7P3N - chains B and E of the 22 polymer chains in the assembly; structure by electron microscopy, 4.60 A resolution (low resolution: residue-level contacts below are approximate; hydrogen-bond / salt-bridge calls are withheld).

# Chain B
Protein: ATP synthase subunit alpha
From: Acinetobacter baumannii ATCC 17978
Notes: EC 7.1.2.2
UniProtKB: A3M142 (ATPA_ACIBT); numbering as in UniProt (aligned over 1-514)
Amino-acid sequence (514 residues; row label = number of the first residue in the row):
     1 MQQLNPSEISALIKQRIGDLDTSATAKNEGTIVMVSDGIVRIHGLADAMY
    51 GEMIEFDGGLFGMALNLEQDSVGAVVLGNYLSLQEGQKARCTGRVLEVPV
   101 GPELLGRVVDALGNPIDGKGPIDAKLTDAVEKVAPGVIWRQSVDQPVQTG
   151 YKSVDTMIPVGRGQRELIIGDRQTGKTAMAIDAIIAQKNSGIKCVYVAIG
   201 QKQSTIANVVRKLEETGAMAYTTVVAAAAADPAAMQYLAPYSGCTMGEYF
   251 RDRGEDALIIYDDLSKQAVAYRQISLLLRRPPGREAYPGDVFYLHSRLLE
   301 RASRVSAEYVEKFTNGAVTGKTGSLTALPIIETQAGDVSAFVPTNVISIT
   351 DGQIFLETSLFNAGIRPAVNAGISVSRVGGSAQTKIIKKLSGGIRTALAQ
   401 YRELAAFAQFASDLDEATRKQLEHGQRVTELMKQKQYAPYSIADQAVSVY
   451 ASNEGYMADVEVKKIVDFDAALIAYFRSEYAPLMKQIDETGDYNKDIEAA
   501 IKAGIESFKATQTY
Ion coordination: Mg2+: Thr177 (together with ATP)
Ligand contacts: ATP (adenosine-5'-triphosphate): Arg172, Gln173, Thr174, Gly175, Lys176, Thr177, Ala178, Gln201, Arg366, Pro367, Gln434, Lys435, Gln436, Tyr437
UniProt features mapped onto this chain:
  - binding site (ATP): Gly170 to Thr177
  - site: Ser374 (Required for activity)

# Chain E
Protein: ATP synthase subunit beta
From: Acinetobacter baumannii ATCC 17978
Notes: EC 7.1.2.2
UniProtKB: A3M144 (ATPB_ACIBT); residues 1-464 here = UniProt positions 1-464
Amino-acid sequence (464 residues; row label = number of the first residue in the row):
     1 MSSGRIIQIIGAVIDVEFERTSVPKIYDALQVDGTETTLEVQQQLGDGVV
    51 RTIAMGSTEGLKRGLTVTSTNAPISVPVGTATLGRIMDVLGRPIDEAGPV
   101 ATEERLPIHRQAPSYAEQAASTDLLETGIKVIDLLCPFAKGGKVGLFGGA
   151 GVGKTVNMMELINNIAKAHSGLSVFAGVGERTREGNDFYHEMKDSNVLDK
   201 VAMVYGQMNEPPGNRLRVALTGLTMAEYFRDEKDENGKGRDVLLFVDNIY
   251 RYTLAGTEVSALLGRMPSAVGYQPTLAEEMGVLQERITSTKSGSITSIQA
   301 VYVPADDLTDPSPATTFAHLDATVVLSRDIASSGIYPAIDPLDSTSRQLD
   351 PLVVGQEHYEIARAVQNVLQRYKELKDIIAILGMDELAEEDKLVVYRARK
   401 IQRFFSQPFHVAEVFTGAPGKLVPLKETIRGFKGLLAGEYDHIPEQAFYM
   451 VGGIDEVIAKAEKL
Not modelled in the structure: 1
Ligand contacts: ADP (adenosine-5'-diphosphate): Gly149, Ala150, Gly151, Val152, Gly153, Lys154, Thr155, Val156, Arg181, Tyr336, Phe409, Ala412, Phe415
UniProt features mapped onto this chain:
  - binding site (ATP): Gly148 to Thr155

# Interface between chain B and chain E
Residue-residue contacts (53):
  Glu8(B) - Asp47(E)
  Ile9(B) - Asp47(E)
  Ser10(B) - Asp47(E)
  Met34(B) - Leu45(E)
  Met34(B) - Gly46(E)
  Val35(B) - Gln43(E)
  Val35(B) - Gln44(E)
  Ser36(B) - Gln43(E)
  Ser36(B) - Gln44(E)
  Asp37(B) - Arg265(E)
  Asn79(B) - Gln111(E)
  Gln84(B) - Val23(E)
  Gln84(B) - Pro24(E)
  Gln84(B) - Lys25(E)
  Gln84(B) - Gln44(E)
  Glu85(B) - Arg20(E)
  Glu85(B) - Val23(E)
  Glu85(B) - Gln44(E)
  Glu85(B) - Gly46(E)
  Glu85(B) - Asp47(E)
  Ile116(B) - Tyr115(E)
  Arg172(B) - Leu308(E)
  Arg172(B) - Phe317(E)
  Arg172(B) - Asp343(E)
  Gln173(B) - Thr345(E)
  Lys202(B) - Glu285(E)
  Gln203(B) - Pro113(E)
  Gln203(B) - Ser114(E)
  Gln203(B) - Tyr115(E)
  Gln203(B) - Gln118(E)
  Gln203(B) - Glu285(E)
  Ile206(B) - Tyr115(E)
  Ala207(B) - Tyr115(E)
  Val210(B) - Tyr115(E)
  Arg211(B) - Ala120(E)
  Ala230(B) - Glu285(E)
  Lys266(B) - Ala318(E)
  Arg272(B) - Ala269(E)
  Gln273(B) - Pro274(E)
  Gln273(B) - Thr275(E)
  Gln273(B) - Glu278(E)
  Leu276(B) - Met266(E)
  Arg279(B) - Met266(E)
  Asn362(B) - Asn367(E)
  Asn362(B) - Gln370(E)
  Ala363(B) - Asn367(E)
  Gly364(B) - Arg363(E)
  Gly364(B) - Asn367(E)
  Arg366(B) - Arg363(E)
  Gln409(B) - Ile378(E)
  Phe410(B) - Glu386(E)
  Phe410(B) - Leu387(E)
  Phe410(B) - Ala388(E)
Also at the interface, not in a pair above, chain B (39 interface residues in all): Val33, Gln201, Ser204, Asn208, Ala229, Glu285, Gln334, Ala335
Also at the interface, not in a pair above, chain E (44 interface residues in all): Gly48, Ala112, Ala116, Gly281, Val282, Thr309, Ala314, His319, Arg347, Gln366

# In short
39 residues of chain B face 44 of chain E across their interface. Chain B binds ATP. Bound to chain E: ADP.
UniProt lists 8 ATP-binding residues on chain B; 8 ATP-binding residues on chain E.
Chain B is ATP synthase subunit alpha and chain E is ATP synthase subunit beta, both from Acinetobacter
baumannii ATCC 17978; the structure, F1Fo-ATP synthase from Acinetobacter baumannii (state 2), was determined
by electron microscopy together with 7P2Y and 7P3W from the same study.
